7PH9 - chains k and 3 of the 53 polymer chains in the assembly; structure by electron microscopy, 8.70 A resolution (very low resolution: no residue pairs are listed; an interface is given only as per-side residue counts).

[Chain k]
Protein: 50S ribosomal protein L15
From: Mycoplasma pneumoniae M129
Reference sequence: Q50300 (RL15_MYCPN); numbering as in UniProt (aligned over 1-151)
Chain sequence (151 residues; numbered 1 to 151; the number before each row is that of its first residue):
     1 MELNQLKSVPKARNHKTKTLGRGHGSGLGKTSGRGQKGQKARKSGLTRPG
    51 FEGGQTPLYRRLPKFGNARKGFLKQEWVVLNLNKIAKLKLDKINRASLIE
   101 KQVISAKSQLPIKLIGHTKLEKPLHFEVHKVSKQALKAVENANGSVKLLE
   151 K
Unresolved in the structure: 1-2, 151

[Chain 3]
Molecule: 23S ribosomal RNA
From: Mycoplasma pneumoniae M129
Sequence (2907 nucleotides; each row starts with the number of its first residue):
     1 UACAAUAAGUUACUAAGGGCUUAUGGUGGAUGCCUUGGCACUAAUAGGCG
    51 AUGAAGGACGUGUUAACCUGCGAUAAGCUUCGGGUAGGUGGUAAGAACCU
   101 CAGAUCCGGAGAUUUCCGAAUGGAGCAAUCCGGUAGUUGGAAACAGCUAU
   151 CAUUAAUUGAUGAAUAAAUAGUCAAUUAAAGCAAUACGUGGUGAAGUGAA
   201 ACAUCUCAGUAGCCACAGGAAAAGAAAACGAAUGUGAUUCCGUGUGUAGU
   251 GGCGAGCGAAAGCGGAACAGGCCAAACUUAUCAUUAGAUAGGGGUUGUAG
   301 GGCUUGCAAUGUGGACUUGAAAACGAUAGAAGAAGCUGUUGGAAAGCAGC
   351 GCGCAAAAGGGUGAUAGCCCCGUAUUUGAAAUUGUUUUCAUACCUAGCGA
   401 GAUCCCUGAGUAGCUCGGAAAACGUUAUUUUGAGUGAAUCUGCCCAGACC
   451 AUUGGGUAAGCCUAAAUACUAAUUAGUGACCGAUAGCGAAACAGUACCGU
   501 GAGGGAAAGGUGAAAAGAACCCAGAGAUGGGAGUGAAAUAGAUUCUGAAA
   551 CCAUAUGCCUACAACGUGUCAGAGCACAUUAAUGUGUGAUGGCGUGCGUU
   601 UUGAAGUAUGAGCCGGCGAGUUAUGAUAGCAAGCGUUAGUUAACCAGGAG
   651 AUGGGGAGCUGUAGCGAAAGCGAGUUUUAAAAGAGCGUUUGUUUGUUAUU
   701 AUAGACCCGAAACGGGUUGAGCUAGUCAUGAGCAGGUUGAAGGUUGAGUA
   751 ACAUCAACUGGAGGACCGAACCGACUCUCGUUGAAACGAUAGCGGAUGAC
   801 UUGUGAUUAGGGGUGAAAUUCCAAUCGAAAUCCGUGAUAGCUGGUUCUCG
   851 UCGAAAUAGCUUUAAGGCUAGCGUGAGAUCACAAAUAAGUGGAGGUAAAG
   901 CUACUGAAUGUAUGAUGGCGCCACCUAGGCGUACUGAAUACAAUUAAACU
   951 CUGAAUGCCAUUUAUUUUAUUCUCGCAGUCAGACAGUGGGGGAUAAGCUU
  1001 CAUUGUCAAGAGGGGAAGAGCCCAGAUCAUUAAAUAAGGUCCCCAAAAUA
  1051 UACUAAGUGGAAAAGGAUGUGAAAGUGCUAAAACAGCAAGGAUGUUGGCU
  1101 UAGAAGCAGCCAUCGUUUAAAGAGUGCGUAACAGCUCACUUGUCGAGUGU
  1151 UUUUGCGCCGAAGAUGUAACGGGGCUAAGUAUAUUACCGAAUUUAUGGAU
  1201 AAGAUUUAUAUCUUGUGGUAGACGAGCGUUGUAUUGGAGUUGAAGUCAAA
  1251 GCGUGAGCAUUGGUGGAUCCAAUACAAGUGAGAAUGCCGGCAUGAGUAAC
  1301 GCUUGGGAGUGAGAAUCUCCCAAACCGAUUGACUAAGGUUUCCUGGACCA
  1351 GGGUCGUCCUUCCAGGGUUAGUCUGGACCUAAGCUGAGGCUGAAAAGCGU
  1401 AGGCGAUGGACAACAGGUUAAUAUUCCUGUACUUACAGUUAGACUGAUGG
  1451 AGUGACAAAGAAGGUUUUCCACCCCCAUAAUUGGAUUUGGGGAUAAAUCA
  1501 UAAGGUGGUACAAUAGGCAAAUCCGUUGUGCAUAACAUUGAGUGAUGAUG
  1551 UCGAGUGAAUGAGUGAUCAAGUAGCGAAGGUGGUAUUAAUCAUGCUUUCA
  1601 AGAAAAGCUUCUAGGGUUAAUCUAGCUGUAACCAGUACCGAGAACGAACA
  1651 CACGUAGUCAAGGAGAGGAUCCUAAGGUUAGCGAGUGAACUAUAGCCAAG
  1701 GAACUCUGCAAAUUAACCCCGUAAGUUAGCGAGAAGGGGUGCUUAUGUAA
  1751 AAGUAAGCCGCAGUGAAGAACGAGGGGGGACUGUUUAACUAAAACACAAC
  1801 UCUAUGCCAAACCGUAAGGUGAUGUAUAUGGGGUGACACCUGCCCAGUGC
  1851 UGGAAGGUUAAAGAAGGAGGUUAGCGCAAGCGAAGCUUUUAACUGAAGCC
  1901 CCAGUGAACGGCGGCCGUAACUAUAACGGUCCUAAGGUAGCGAAAUUCCU
  1951 AGUCGGGUAAAUUCCGUCCCGCUUGAAUGGUGUAACCAUCUCUUGACUGU
  2001 CUCGGCUAUAGACUCGGUGAAAUCCAGGUACGGGUGAAGACACCCGUUAG
  2051 GCGCAACGGGACGGAAAGACCCCGUGAAGCUUUACUGUAGCUUAAUAUUG
  2101 AUCAGGACAUUAUCAUGUAGAGAAUAGGUAGGAGCAAUCGAUGCAAGUUC
  2151 GCUAGGACUUGUUGAUGCGAAAGGUGGAAUACUACCCUUGGUUGUGUGCU
  2201 GUUCUAAUUGGUAACUGUUAUCCAGUUUCAAGACAGUGUUAGGUGGGCAG
  2251 UUUGACUGGGGCGGUCGCCUCCUAAAAGGUAACGGAGGCGUACAAAGGUA
  2301 CCUUCAGUACGGUUGGAAAUCGUAUGUAGAGUGUAAUGGUGUAAGGGUGC
  2351 UUGACUGUGAGACAUACAGGUCGAACAGGUGAGAAAUCAGGUCAUAGUGA
  2401 UCCGGUGGUCCAGUAUGGAAUGGCCAUCGCUCAACGGAUAAAAGCUACUC
  2451 CGGGGAUAACAGGCUGAUACUGCCCAAGAGUUCAUAUCGACGGCAGUGUU
  2501 UGGCACCUCGAUGUCGACUCAUCUCAUCCUCGAGCUGAAGCAGGUUCGAA
  2551 GGGUUCGGCUGUUCGCCGAUUAAAGAGAUACGUGAGUUGGGUUCAAACCG
  2601 UCGUGAGACAGGUUGGUCCCUAUCUAUUGUGCCCGUAGGAAGAUUGAAGA
  2651 GUGUUGCUUCUAGUACGAGAGGACCGAAGCGAGGACACCUCUUAUGCUCC
  2701 AGUUGUAGCGCCAGCUGCACCGCUGGGUAGUAACGUGUCUAUUAGAUAAA
  2751 CGCUGAAAGCAUCUAAGUGUGAAACUAUCUCAAAGAUUAAUCUUCCCAUU
  2801 UCGCAAGAAAGUAAGAGCCGUCAAAGACGAUGACGUUGAUAGGUUACAGG
  2851 UGUAAGCAUAGUGAUAUGUUGAGCUGAGUAAUACUAAUUGCUCGAGGACU
  2901 UAUUGGA
Unresolved in the structure: 1-7, 923-927, 1560-1569, 2901-2907

[How chain k and chain 3 interact]
At this resolution (9 A) residue pairs are not listed: 86 residues of chain k and 102 of chain 3 lie at the interface.

[In short]
86 residues of chain k face 102 of chain 3 across their interface.
Here chain k is 50S ribosomal protein L15 and chain 3 is 23S ribosomal RNA, both from Mycoplasma pneumoniae
M129. Entry 7PH9 (70S ribosome with P-site tRNA in chloramphenicol-treated Mycoplasma pneumoniae cells) was
determined by electron microscopy together with 7OOC, 7OOD, 7P6Z, 7PAH, 7PAI, 7PAJ and 23 further entries from
the same study.
